Entry 8Q1G (X-ray diffraction, 2.60 A resolution); this record covers chains A and C of the 3 polymer chains in the assembly.

== Chain A ==
Name: Lysine-specific histone demethylase 1A
From: Homo sapiens
Notes: EC 1.-.-.-
Reference sequence: O60341 (KDM1A_HUMAN); residues 123-852 here = UniProt positions 123-852
Amino-acid sequence (730 residues; row label = number of the first residue in the row):
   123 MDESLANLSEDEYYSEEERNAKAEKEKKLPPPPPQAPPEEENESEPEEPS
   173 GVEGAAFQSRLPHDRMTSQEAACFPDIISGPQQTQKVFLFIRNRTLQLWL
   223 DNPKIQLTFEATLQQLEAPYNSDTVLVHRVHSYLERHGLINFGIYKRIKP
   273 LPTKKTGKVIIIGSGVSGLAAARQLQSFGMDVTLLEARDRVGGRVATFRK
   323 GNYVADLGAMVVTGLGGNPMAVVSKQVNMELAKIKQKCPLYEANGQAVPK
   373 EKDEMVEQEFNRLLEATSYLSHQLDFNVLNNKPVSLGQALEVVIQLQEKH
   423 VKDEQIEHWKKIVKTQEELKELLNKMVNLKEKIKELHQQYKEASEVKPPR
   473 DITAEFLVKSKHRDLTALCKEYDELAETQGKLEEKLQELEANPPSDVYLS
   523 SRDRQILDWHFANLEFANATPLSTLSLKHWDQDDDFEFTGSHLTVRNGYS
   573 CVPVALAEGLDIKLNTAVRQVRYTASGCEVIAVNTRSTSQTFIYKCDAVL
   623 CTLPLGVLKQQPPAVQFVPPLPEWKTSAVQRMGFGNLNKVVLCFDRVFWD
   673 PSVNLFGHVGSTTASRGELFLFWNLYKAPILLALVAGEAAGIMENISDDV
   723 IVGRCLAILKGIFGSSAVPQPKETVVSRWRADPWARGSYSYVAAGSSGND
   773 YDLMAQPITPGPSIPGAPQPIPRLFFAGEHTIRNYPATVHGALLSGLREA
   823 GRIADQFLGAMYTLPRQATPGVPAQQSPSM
Unresolved in the structure: 123-170, 837-852
Small-molecule neighbours: FAD (flavin-adenine dinucleotide): Ile284, Gly285, Ser286, Gly287, Val288, Ser289, Gly290, Leu307, Glu308, Ala309, Arg310, Gly314, Gly315, Arg316, Val317, Leu329, Gly330, Ala331, Met332, Val333, Thr588, Ala589, Val590, Thr624, Leu625, Pro626, Val629, Val637, Leu659, Lys661, Trp751, Trp756, Ser760, Tyr761, Gly800, Glu801, Ala809, Thr810, Val811, His812, Ala814
What the authors report for this chain:
  - mutagenesis - H564A: decreased catalytic activity
  - mutagenesis - Y391K: increased catalytic activity on H3K14ac
  - mutagenesis - Y391K: unchanged catalytic activity on non-acetylated H3K4me2 and H3K4mel
  - mutagenesis - Y391K: unchanged binding to H3K14ac nucleosomes
  - mutagenesis - Y391K: unchanged binding to SNAG domain peptide from SNAIL
  - mutagenesis - Y391K: unchanged binding to H3K4M and H3K4M/K14ac peptides
  - mutagenesis - Y391K: unchanged catalytic activity on H3K9ac nucleosomes
  - mutagenesis - Y391K: unchanged growth

== Chain C ==
Name: Histone H3.3C
Reference sequence: Q6NXT2 (H3C_HUMAN); residues 1-21 here correspond to UniProt positions 2-22 (UniProt number = residue number + 1)
Amino-acid sequence (21 residues; row label = number of the first residue in the row):
     1 ARTMQTARKSTGGKAPRKQLA
Unresolved in the structure: 17-21
Modified positions: Lys14 (N(6)-acetyllysine; ALY)
Sequence notes: conflict Met4 (Lys5 in Q6NXT2)
UniProt features mapped onto this chain:
  - modified residue: Arg2 (Asymmetric dimethylarginine), Thr3 (Phosphothreonine), Gln5 (5-glutamyl dopamine), Thr6 (Phosphothreonine), Arg8 (Citrulline), Lys9 (N6,N6,N6-trimethyllysine), Ser10 (ADP-ribosylserine), Thr11 (Phosphothreonine), Lys14 (N6-(2-hydroxyisobutyryl)lysine), Arg17 (Asymmetric dimethylarginine), Lys18 (N6-(2-hydroxyisobutyryl)lysine)
What the authors report for this chain:
  - post-translational modification sites: Lys14
  - conformationally variable residues (side-chain flip): Lys9, Lys14

== Chain A / chain C interface ==
Residue-residue contacts (49):
  Val333(A) with Thr6(C)
  Thr335(A) with Thr3(C)
  Ile356(A) with Thr6(C)
  Cys360(A) with Arg8(C), hydrogen bond (backbone-side chain)
  Pro361(A) with Arg8(C)
  Leu362(A) with Arg8(C)
  Asp375(A) with Arg8(C), salt bridge
  Glu379(A) with Arg8(C), salt bridge
  Phe382(A) with Ser10(C)
  Asn383(A) with Ser10(C); Thr11(C), hydrogen bond (side chain-backbone); Gly12(C), hydrogen bond (side chain-backbone)
  Leu386(A) with Arg2(C); Ser10(C); Gly12(C)
  Glu387(A) with Gly12(C); Gly13(C), hydrogen bond (side chain-backbone)
  Ser390(A) with Gly13(C)
  Trp531(A) with Arg8(C)
  Asn535(A) with Gln5(C), hydrogen bond (backbone-side chain); Ala7(C), hydrogen bond (side chain-backbone); Arg8(C)
  Leu536(A) with Gln5(C); Ser10(C)
  Phe538(A) with Met4(C)
  Ala539(A) with Ala1(C), hydrogen bond (backbone-backbone); Met4(C); Gln5(C)
  Asn540(A) with Ala1(C)
  Trp552(A) with Ala1(C); Arg2(C)
  Asp553(A) with Arg2(C), salt bridge; Gly13(C)
  Asp555(A) with Ala1(C); Thr3(C), hydrogen bond
  Asp556(A) with Arg2(C), salt bridge; Thr3(C); Lys14(C)
  Glu559(A) with Thr3(C); Lys9(C), salt bridge; Lys14(C)
  His564(A) with Gln5(C); Thr6(C), hydrogen bond
  Leu677(A) with Ala7(C), hydrophobic
  Leu693(A) with Ala7(C), hydrophobic
  Trp695(A) with Thr6(C)
  Tyr761(A) with Met4(C)
  Ala809(A) with Met4(C)
  Thr810(A) with Met4(C)
Also at the interface, not in a pair above, chain A (34 interface residues in all): Gln358, His532, Pro808
The authors on this interface:
  - specific contacts: Glu559(A)-Lys9(C) (salt bridge)

== Overview ==
34 residues of chain A and 14 residues of chain C are in contact, with 9 hydrogen bonds and 5 salt bridges.
Among the polar pairs are Asp375(A)-Arg8(C), Glu379(A)-Arg8(C) and Asp553(A)-Arg2(C). The paper describes a
salt bridge between Glu559(A) and Lys9(C). The paper reports that H564A of chain A reduces catalytic activity;
a modification site at Lys14(C).
Here chain A is Lysine-specific histone demethylase 1A (Homo sapiens) and chain C is Histone H3.3C. Entry 8Q1G
(LSD1-CoREST bound to Acetylated K14 of Histone H3) was determined by X-ray diffraction (same publication as
8Q1H and 8Q1J).
